Entry 1BY4 (X-ray diffraction, 2.10 A resolution); this record covers chains F and A of the 4 polymer chains in the assembly.

[Chain F]
Molecule: 15-nt DNA strand
Sequence (15 nucleotides; numbered 1531 to 1545; the number before each row is that of its first residue):
  1531 CTGACCTTTG ACCTA

[Chain A]
Name: Protein (retinoic acid receptor rxr-alpha)
Source organism: Homo sapiens
UniProt: P19793 (RXRA_HUMAN); residues 1128-1209 here correspond to UniProt positions 128-209 (UniProt number = residue number - 1000)
Chain sequence (82 residues; numbered 1128 to 1209; the number before each row is that of its first residue):
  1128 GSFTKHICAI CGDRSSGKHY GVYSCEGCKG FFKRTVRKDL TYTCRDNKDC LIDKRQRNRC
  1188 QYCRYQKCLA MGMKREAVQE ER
Disordered / not traced: 1128-1130
Sequence notes: conflict Gly-1128 (Ala128 in P19793)
Metal / ion sites: Zn2+ site 1: Cys-1135, Cys-1138, Cys-1152, Cys-1155; Zn2+ site 2: Cys-1171, Cys-1177, Cys-1187, Cys-1190

[How chain F and chain A interact]
Contacting residue pairs (13):
  DT1538(F) / Gln-1188(A)  phosphate contact
  DT1539(F) / Phe-1158(A)  phosphate contact
  DT1539(F) / Arg-1161(A)  salt bridge to the phosphate
  DT1539(F) / Asn-1185(A)  phosphate contact
  DT1539(F) / Gln-1188(A)  hydrogen bond to the phosphate
  DG1540(F) / Glu-1153(A)  sugar contact
  DG1540(F) / Gly-1154(A)  phosphate contact
  DG1540(F) / Arg-1161(A)  hydrogen bond to the base
  DG1540(F) / Arg-1184(A)  salt bridge to the phosphate
  DG1540(F) / Asn-1185(A)  hydrogen bond to the phosphate
  DG1540(F) / Arg-1191(A)  salt bridge to the phosphate
  DA1541(F) / Glu-1153(A)  base contact
  DC1542(F) / Glu-1153(A)  base contact
Other interface residues (no listed pair), chain A (9 interface residues in all): Lys-1156

[Summary]
5 residues of chain F and 9 residues of chain A are in contact; the contacts include 3 hydrogen bonds and 3
salt bridges. Among the polar pairs are DG1540(F)/Arg-1161(A), DT1539(F)/Gln-1188(A) and
DG1540(F)/Asn-1185(A). Cys-1135(A), Cys-1138(A), Cys-1152(A) and Cys-1155(A) form the Zn2+ site 1.
Chain F is a 15-nt DNA strand and chain A is Protein (retinoic acid receptor rxr-alpha) (Homo sapiens); the
structure, Structure and mechanism of the homodimeric assembly of the rxr on DNA, was determined by X-ray
diffraction.
